8W8P - chains D and G of the 9 polymer chains in the assembly; structure by X-ray diffraction, 3.17 A resolution.

# Chain D
Molecule: DNA-directed RNA polymerase subunit beta'
From: Thermus thermophilus HB8
Notes: EC 2.7.7.6
UniProt: Q8RQE8 (RPOC_THET8); residues 1-1524 here = UniProt positions 1-1524
Chain sequence (1524 residues; row label = number of the first residue in the row):
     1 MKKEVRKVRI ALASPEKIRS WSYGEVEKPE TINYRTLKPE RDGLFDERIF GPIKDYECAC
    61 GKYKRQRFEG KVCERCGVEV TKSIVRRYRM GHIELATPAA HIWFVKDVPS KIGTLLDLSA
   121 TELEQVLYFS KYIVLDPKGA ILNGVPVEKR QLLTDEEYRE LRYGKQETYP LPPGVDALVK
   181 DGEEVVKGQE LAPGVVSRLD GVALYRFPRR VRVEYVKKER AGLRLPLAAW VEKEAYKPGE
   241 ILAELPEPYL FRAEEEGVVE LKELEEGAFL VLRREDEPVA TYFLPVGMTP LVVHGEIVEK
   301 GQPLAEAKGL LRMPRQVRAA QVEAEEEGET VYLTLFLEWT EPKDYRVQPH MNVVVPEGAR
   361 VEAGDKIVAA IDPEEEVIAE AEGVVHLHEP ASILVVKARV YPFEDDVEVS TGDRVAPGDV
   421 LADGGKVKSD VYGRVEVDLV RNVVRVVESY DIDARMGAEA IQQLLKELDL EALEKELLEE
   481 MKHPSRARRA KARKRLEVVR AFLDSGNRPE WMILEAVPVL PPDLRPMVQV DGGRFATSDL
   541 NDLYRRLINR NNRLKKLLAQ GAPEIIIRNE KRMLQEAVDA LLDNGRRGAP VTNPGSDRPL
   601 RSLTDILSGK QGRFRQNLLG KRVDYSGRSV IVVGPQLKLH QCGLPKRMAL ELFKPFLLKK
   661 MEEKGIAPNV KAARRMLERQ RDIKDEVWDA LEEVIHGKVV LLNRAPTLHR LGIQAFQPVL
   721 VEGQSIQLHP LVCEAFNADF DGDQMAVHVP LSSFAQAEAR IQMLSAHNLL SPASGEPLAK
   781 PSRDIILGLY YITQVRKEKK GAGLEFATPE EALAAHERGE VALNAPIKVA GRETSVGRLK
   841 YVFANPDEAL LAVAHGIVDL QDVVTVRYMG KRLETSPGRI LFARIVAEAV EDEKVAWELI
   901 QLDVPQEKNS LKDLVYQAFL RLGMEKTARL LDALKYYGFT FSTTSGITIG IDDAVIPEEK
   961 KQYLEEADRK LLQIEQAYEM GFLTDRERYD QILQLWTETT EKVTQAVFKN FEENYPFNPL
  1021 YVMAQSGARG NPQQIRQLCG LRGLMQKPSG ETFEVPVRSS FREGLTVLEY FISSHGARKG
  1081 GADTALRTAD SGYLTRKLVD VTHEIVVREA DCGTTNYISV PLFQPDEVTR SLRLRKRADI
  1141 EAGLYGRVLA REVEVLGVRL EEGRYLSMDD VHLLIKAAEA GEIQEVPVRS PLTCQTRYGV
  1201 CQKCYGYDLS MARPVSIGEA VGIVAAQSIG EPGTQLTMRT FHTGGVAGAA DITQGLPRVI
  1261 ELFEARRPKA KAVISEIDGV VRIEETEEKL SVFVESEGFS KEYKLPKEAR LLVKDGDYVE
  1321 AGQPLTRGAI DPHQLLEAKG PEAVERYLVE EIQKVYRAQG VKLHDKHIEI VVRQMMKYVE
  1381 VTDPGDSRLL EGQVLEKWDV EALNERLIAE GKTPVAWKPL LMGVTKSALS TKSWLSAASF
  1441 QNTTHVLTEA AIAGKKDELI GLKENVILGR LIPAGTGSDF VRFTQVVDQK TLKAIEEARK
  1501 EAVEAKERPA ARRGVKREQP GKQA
Unresolved in the structure: 1-2, 1248-1250, 1503-1524
Bound ions: Zn2+ site 1: Cys58, Cys60, Cys73, Cys76; Mg2+ site 1: Asp739, Asp741, Asp743 (shared with 1 residue of chain I); Mg2+ site 2 near Lys840 (its only coordinating residue here); Mg2+ site 3 near Trp897 (its only coordinating residue here); Zn2+ site 2: Cys1112, Cys1194, Cys1201, Cys1204
Small-molecule neighbours: CMPcPP (2TM; 5'-O-[(S)-hydroxy{[(S)-hydroxy(phosphonooxy)phosphoryl]methyl}phosphoryl]cytidine): Arg704, Pro706, Asn737, Asp739, Asp741, Arg1029, Gln1235, Met1238, Arg1239, Thr1240

# Chain G
Molecule: 21-nt DNA strand
Sequence (21 nucleotides; each row starts with the number of its first residue):
     1 CCTGCATCCG TGAGTCCAGG G
Unresolved in the structure: 1-3, 21

# How chain D and chain G interact
Contacting residue pairs - 22 pairs, chain D then chain G:
  Arg586(D) - DG10(G)  sugar contact
  Arg586(D) - DT11(G)  salt bridge to the phosphate
  Lys610(D) - DG14(G)  salt bridge to the phosphate
  Lys610(D) - DT15(G)  salt bridge to the phosphate
  Arg615(D) - DA13(G)  salt bridge to the phosphate
  Arg615(D) - DT15(G)  salt bridge to the phosphate
  Arg622(D) - DC17(G)  salt bridge to the phosphate
  Arg628(D) - DC17(G)  sugar contact
  Ala705(D) - DC16(G)  sugar contact
  Pro706(D) - DG14(G)  base contact
  Pro706(D) - DT15(G)  base contact
  Thr1088(D) - DG14(G)  base contact
  Ala1089(D) - DA13(G)  phosphate contact
  Ala1089(D) - DG14(G)  base contact
  Gly1092(D) - DG14(G)  sugar contact
  Tyr1093(D) - DG12(G)  hydrogen bond to the phosphate
  Tyr1093(D) - DA13(G)  sugar contact
  Arg1096(D) - DA13(G)  salt bridge to the phosphate
  Met1238(D) - DG14(G)  base contact
  Gln1441(D) - DG12(G)  sugar contact
  Asn1442(D) - DT11(G)  phosphate contact
  Asn1442(D) - DG12(G)  hydrogen bond to the phosphate

# Summary
15 residues of chain D and 8 residues of chain G are in contact; the contacts include 2 hydrogen bonds and 7
salt bridges. Polar contacts include Tyr1093(D)-DG12(G), Asn1442(D)-DG12(G) and Arg586(D)-DT11(G). Bound to
chain D: CMPcPP.
Here chain D is DNA-directed RNA polymerase subunit beta' (Thermus thermophilus HB8) and chain G is a 21-nt
DNA strand. Entry 8W8P (Thermus thermophilus initiation transcription complex containing CMPcPP in the
post-translocated state) was determined by X-ray diffraction (same publication as 8W8N and 8W8O).
